PDB entry 5YJ3 | X-ray diffraction, 2.85 A resolution | chains B and D of the 4 polymer chains in the assembly

# Chain B
Molecule: 18-nt DNA strand
Sequence (18 nucleotides; numbered 1 to 18; the number before each row is that of its first residue):
     1 GGTTAGGGTTAGGGTTAG

# Chain D
Molecule: Telomere zinc finger-associated protein
From: Homo sapiens
UniProt: P10074 (TZAP_HUMAN); residue numbers follow UniProt; this construct covers 516-620
Amino-acid sequence (107 residues; each row starts with the number of its first residue):
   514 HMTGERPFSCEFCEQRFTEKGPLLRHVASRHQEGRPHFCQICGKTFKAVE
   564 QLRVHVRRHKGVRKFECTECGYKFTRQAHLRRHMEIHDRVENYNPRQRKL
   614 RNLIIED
Not modelled in the structure: 514-548, 615-620
Construct notes: expression tag (514-515)
Ion coordination: Zn2+ site 1: Cys-555, His-568, His-572; Zn2+ site 2: Cys-580, Cys-583, His-596, His-600
Curated features (UniProtKB/Swiss-Prot):
  - zinc finger: Phe-521 to His-544 (C2H2-type 8), His-550 to His-572 (C2H2-type 9), Phe-578 to His-600 (C2H2-type 10)
  - binding site (Zn(2+)): Cys-552, Cys-555, His-568, Cys-580, Cys-583, His-596, His-600
  - mutagenesis: His-596 (H596A: Abolishes binding to the telomeric double-stranded 5'-TTAGGG-3' repeat)
What the authors report for this chain:
  - binding site for the 18-nt DNA strand (chain B): Arg-576, Tyr-585, Arg-589, His-592, Arg-595, Arg-602, Tyr-606, Arg-611
  - mutagenesis - R589A, H592A, R595A, R611A, R614A: decreased binding to TTAGGG dsDNA probe
  - mutagenesis - R589A/H592A/R595A, R611A/R614A: abolished localization to telomeres
  - binding site for the 18-nt DNA strand: Arg-594, Arg-614
  - specificity-determining residues: Arg-589, Arg-611
  - contacts within the chain: Arg-576/Arg-611 (hydrogen bond), Tyr-585/Arg-611 (hydrogen bond)
  - mutagenesis - R576A, Y585F, Y606F: decreased binding to TTAGGG probe

# Interface between chain B and chain D
Pairs across the interface - 26 pairs, chain B then chain D:
  DT10(B) / Ile-599(D)  sugar contact
  DT10(B) / Arg-602(D)  salt bridge to the phosphate
  DT10(B) / Tyr-606(D)  phosphate contact
  DT10(B) / Arg-611(D)  hydrogen bond to the base
  DA11(B) / Tyr-585(D)  hydrogen bond to the phosphate
  DA11(B) / Phe-587(D)  phosphate contact
  DA11(B) / Arg-595(D)  hydrogen bond to the base
  DA11(B) / His-596(D)  salt bridge to the phosphate
  DA11(B) / Ile-599(D)  phosphate contact
  DA11(B) / Tyr-606(D)  hydrogen bond to the phosphate
  DA11(B) / Arg-611(D)  hydrogen bond to the sugar
  DA11(B) / Arg-614(D)  base contact
  DG12(B) / Arg-576(D)  salt bridge to the phosphate
  DG12(B) / Tyr-585(D)  hydrogen bond to the phosphate
  DG12(B) / Phe-587(D)  phosphate contact
  DG12(B) / His-592(D)  base contact
  DG12(B) / Arg-595(D)  hydrogen bond to the base
  DG12(B) / Leu-613(D)  phosphate contact
  DG12(B) / Arg-614(D)  hydrogen bond to the base
  DG13(B) / Thr-588(D)  phosphate contact
  DG13(B) / Arg-589(D)  hydrogen bond to the base
  DG13(B) / His-592(D)  hydrogen bond to the base
  DG13(B) / Leu-613(D)  phosphate contact
  DG13(B) / Arg-614(D)  hydrogen bond to the phosphate
  DG14(B) / Arg-589(D)  hydrogen bond to the base
  DT15(B) / Arg-589(D)  base contact
Interface residues without a listed pair, chain B (7 interface residues in all): DT9
Interface residues without a listed pair, chain D (16 interface residues in all): Gly-574, Pro-608

# In short
The interface between chain B and chain D involves 7 residues on one side and 16 on the other; the contacts
include 12 hydrogen bonds and 3 salt bridges. Polar contacts include DT10(B)/Arg-611(D), DA11(B)/Arg-595(D)
and DG12(B)/Arg-595(D). From the paper: a binding site for the 18-nt DNA strand (chain B) at Arg-576(D),
Tyr-585(D) and Arg-589(D) among others; R589A, H592A and R595A of chain D, among others, reduce binding to
TTAGGG dsDNA probe; 10 substitutions were tested in all.
Chain B is an 18-nt DNA strand and chain D is Telomere zinc finger-associated protein (Homo sapiens); the
structure, Crystal structure of TZAP and telomeric DNA complex, was determined by X-ray diffraction.
